PDB entry 7NAM | X-ray diffraction, 1.60 A resolution | chains A and B

== Chain A ==
Protein: Low-density lipoprotein receptor-related protein 6
Source organism: Homo sapiens
Reference sequence: O75581 (LRP6_HUMAN); residue numbers follow UniProt; this construct covers 20-326
Sequence (317 residues; numbered 18 to 334; the number before each row is that of its first residue):
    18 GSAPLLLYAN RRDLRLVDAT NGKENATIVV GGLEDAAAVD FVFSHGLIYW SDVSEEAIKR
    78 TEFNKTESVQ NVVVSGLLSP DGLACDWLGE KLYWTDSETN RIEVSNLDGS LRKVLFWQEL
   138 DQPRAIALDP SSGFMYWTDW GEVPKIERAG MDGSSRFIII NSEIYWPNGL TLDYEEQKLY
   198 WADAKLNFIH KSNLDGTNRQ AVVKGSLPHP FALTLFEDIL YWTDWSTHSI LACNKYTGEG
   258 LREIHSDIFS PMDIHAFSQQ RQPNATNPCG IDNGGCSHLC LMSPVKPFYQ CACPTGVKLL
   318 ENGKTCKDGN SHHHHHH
Unresolved in the structure: 18, 326-334
Disulfide bonds: Cys-286/Cys-297, Cys-293/Cys-308, Cys-310/Cys-323
Covalently attached groups: glycan linked to Asn-81, Asn-281
Differences from the reference sequence: expression tag (18-19, 327-334)
Bound ions: Na+ site 1: Ser-114, Asn-117, Asp-138; Na+ site 2 near Ile-143 (its only coordinating residue here)
Swiss-Prot annotation at these positions:
  - glycosylation (N-linked (GlcNAc...) asparagine): Asn-42, Asn-81, Asn-281

== Chain B ==
Protein: Trypsin inhibitor 2
Sequence (32 residues; numbered 1 to 32; the number before each row is that of its first residue):
     1 GCQSNHILKH NRCKQDSDCL AGCVCGPNGF CG
Disulfide bonds: Cys-2/Cys-23, Cys-13/Cys-25, Cys-19/Cys-31

== How chain A and chain B interact ==
Residue-residue contacts (29):
  Arg-28(A) with Ile-7(B), hydrogen bond (side chain-backbone); Leu-8(B); Asn-11(B); Arg-12(B); Phe-30(B)
  Glu-51(A) with Arg-12(B), hydrogen bond (backbone-side chain)
  Asp-52(A) with Leu-8(B); Arg-12(B), salt bridge
  Val-70(A) with Ile-7(B), hydrophobic; Leu-8(B), hydrophobic
  Ser-71(A) with Leu-8(B)
  Asp-98(A) with Ile-7(B)
  Gln-139(A) with His-6(B)
  Arg-141(A) with Asn-5(B), hydrogen bond (side chain-backbone); Ile-7(B)
  Trp-157(A) with Asn-5(B); His-6(B)
  Trp-183(A) with Asn-5(B)
  Asn-185(A) with Asn-5(B), hydrogen bond
  His-226(A) with Gln-3(B); Ser-4(B); Asn-5(B), hydrogen bond
  Trp-242(A) with Gln-3(B); Ser-4(B); Asn-5(B); His-6(B); Asn-11(B)
  Phe-266(A) with Phe-30(B), hydrophobic
  Met-269(A) with Ile-7(B), hydrophobic
Interface residues without a listed pair, chain A (19 interface residues in all): Ala-54, Ala-201, Phe-228, Ser-267
Interface features reported in the paper:
  - specific contacts: Arg-28(A)/Phe-30(B) (hydrophobic contact), Asp-52(A)/Arg-12(B) (hydrogen bond), Asp-52(A)/Leu-8(B) (hydrophobic contact), Val-70(A)/Ile-7(B) (hydrophobic contact), Arg-141(A)/Asn-5(B) (hydrogen bond), Trp-157(A)/His-6(B) (pi stacking), Asn-185(A)/Asn-5(B) (hydrogen bond), His-226(A)/Asn-5(B) (hydrogen bond), Phe-228(A)/Ile-7(B) (hydrophobic contact), Trp-242(A)/Ile-7(B) (hydrophobic contact), Phe-266(A)/Phe-30(B) (hydrophobic contact), Ser-267(A)/Phe-30(B) (hydrophobic contact), Met-269(A)/Ile-7(B) (hydrophobic contact), Leu-8(B)/Val-70(A) (hydrophobic contact)

== Summary ==
19 residues of chain A face 9 of chain B across their interface; the contacts include 5 hydrogen bonds and 1
salt bridge. Polar pairs include Asp-52(A)/Arg-12(B), Arg-28(A)/Ile-7(B) and Glu-51(A)/Arg-12(B). The authors
report hydrophobic contacts between Arg-28(A) and Phe-30(B), Asp-52(A) and Leu-8(B) and Val-70(A) and Ile-7(B)
among others; hydrogen bonds between Asp-52(A) and Arg-12(B), Arg-141(A) and Asn-5(B) and Asn-185(A) and
Asn-5(B) among others; pi stacking between Trp-157(A) and His-6(B).
Chain A is Low-density lipoprotein receptor-related protein 6 (Homo sapiens) and chain B is Trypsin inhibitor
2; the structure, LRP6_E1 in complex with Lr-EET-3.5, was determined by X-ray diffraction.
